6XL9 - chains D and F of the 10 polymer chains in the assembly; structure by electron microscopy, 2.50 A resolution.

# Chain D
Protein: DNA-directed RNA polymerase subunit beta'
Organism: Escherichia coli O157:H7
Notes: EC 2.7.7.6
UniProtKB: P0A8T8 (RPOC_ECO57); numbering as in UniProt (aligned over 1-1407)
Chain sequence (1407 residues; row label = number of the first residue in the row):
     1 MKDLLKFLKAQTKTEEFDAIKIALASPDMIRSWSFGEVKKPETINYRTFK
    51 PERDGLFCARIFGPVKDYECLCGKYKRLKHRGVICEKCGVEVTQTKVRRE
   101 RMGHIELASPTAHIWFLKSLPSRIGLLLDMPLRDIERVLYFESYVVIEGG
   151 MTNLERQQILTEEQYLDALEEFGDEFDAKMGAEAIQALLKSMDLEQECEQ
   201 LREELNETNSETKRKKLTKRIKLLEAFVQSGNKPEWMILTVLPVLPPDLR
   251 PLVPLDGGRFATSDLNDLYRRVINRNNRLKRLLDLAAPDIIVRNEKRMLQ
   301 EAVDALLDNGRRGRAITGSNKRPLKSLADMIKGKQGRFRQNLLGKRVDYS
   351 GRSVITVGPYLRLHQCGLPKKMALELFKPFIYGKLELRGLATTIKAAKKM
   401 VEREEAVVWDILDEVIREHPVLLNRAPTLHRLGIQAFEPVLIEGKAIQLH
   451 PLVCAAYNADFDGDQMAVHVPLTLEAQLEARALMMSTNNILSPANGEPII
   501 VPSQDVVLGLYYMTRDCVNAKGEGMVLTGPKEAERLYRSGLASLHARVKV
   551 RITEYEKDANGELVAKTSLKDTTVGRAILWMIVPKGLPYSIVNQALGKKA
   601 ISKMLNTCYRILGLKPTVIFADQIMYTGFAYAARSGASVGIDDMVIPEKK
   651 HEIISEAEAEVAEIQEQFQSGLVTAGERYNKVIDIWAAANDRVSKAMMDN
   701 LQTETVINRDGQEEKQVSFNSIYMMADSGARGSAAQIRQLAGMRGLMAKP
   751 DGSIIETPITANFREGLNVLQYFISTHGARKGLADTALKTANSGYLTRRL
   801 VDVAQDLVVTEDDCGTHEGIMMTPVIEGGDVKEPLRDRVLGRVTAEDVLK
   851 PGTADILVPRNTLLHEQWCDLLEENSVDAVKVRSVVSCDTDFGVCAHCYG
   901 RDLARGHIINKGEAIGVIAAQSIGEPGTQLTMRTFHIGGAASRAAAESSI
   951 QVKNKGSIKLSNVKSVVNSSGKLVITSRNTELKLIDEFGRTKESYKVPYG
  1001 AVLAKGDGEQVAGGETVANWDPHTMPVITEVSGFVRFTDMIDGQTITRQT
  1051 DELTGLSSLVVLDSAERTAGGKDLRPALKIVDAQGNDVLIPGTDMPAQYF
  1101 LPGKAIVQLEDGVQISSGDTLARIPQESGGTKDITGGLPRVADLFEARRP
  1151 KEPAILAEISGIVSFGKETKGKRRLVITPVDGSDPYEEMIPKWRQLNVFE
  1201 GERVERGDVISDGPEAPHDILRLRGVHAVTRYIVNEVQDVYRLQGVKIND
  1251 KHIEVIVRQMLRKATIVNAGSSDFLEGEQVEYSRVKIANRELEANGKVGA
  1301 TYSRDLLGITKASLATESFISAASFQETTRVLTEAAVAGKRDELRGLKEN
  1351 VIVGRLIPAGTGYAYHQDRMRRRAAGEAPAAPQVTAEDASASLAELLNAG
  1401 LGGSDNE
Disordered / not traced: 1-15, 933-947, 1127-1134, 1377-1407
Swiss-Prot annotation at these positions:
  - binding site (Zn(2+)): Cys-70, Cys-72, Cys-85, Cys-88, Cys-814, Cys-888, Cys-895, Cys-898
  - binding site (Mg(2+)): Asp-460, Asp-462, Asp-464
  - modified residue: Lys-972 (N6-acetyllysine)

# Chain F
Protein: RNA polymerase sigma factor RpoD
Organism: Escherichia coli O157:H7
UniProtKB: P00579 (RPOD_ECOLI); residue numbers follow UniProt; this construct covers 1-613
Chain sequence (613 residues; numbered 1 to 613; the number before each row is that of its first residue):
     1 MEQNPQSQLKLLVTRGKEQGYLTYAEVNDHLPEDIVDSDQIEDIIQMIND
    51 MGIQVMEEAPDADDLMLAENTADEDAAEAAAQVLSSVESEIGRTTDPVRM
   101 YMREMGTVELLTREGEIDIAKRIEDGINQVQCSVAEYPEAITYLLEQYDR
   151 VEAEEARLSDLITGFVDPNAEEDLAPTATHVGSELSQEDLDDDEDEDEED
   201 GDDDSADDDNSIDPELAREKFAELRAQYVVTRDTIKAKGRSHATAQEEIL
   251 KLSEVFKQFRLVPKQFDYLVNSMRVMMDRVRTQERLIMKLCVEQCKMPKK
   301 NFITLFTGNETSDTWFNAAIAMNKPWSEKLHDVSEEVHRALQKLQQIEEE
   351 TGLTIEQVKDINRRMSIGEAKARRAKKEMVEANLRLVISIAKKYTNRGLQ
   401 FLDLIQEGNIGLMKAVDKFEYRRGYKFSTYATWWIRQAITRSIADQARTI
   451 RIPVHMIETINKLNRISRQMLQEMGREPTPEELAERMLMPEDKIRKVLKI
   501 AKEPISMETPIGDDEDSHLGDFIEDTTLELPLDSATTESLRAATHDVLAG
   551 LTAREAKVLRMRFGIDMNTDYTLEEVGKQFDVTRERIRQIEAKALRKLRH
   601 PSRSEVLRSFLDD
Disordered / not traced: 1-91, 153-209
Swiss-Prot annotation at these positions:
  - DNA-binding region: Leu-573 to Ala-592 (H-T-H motif)
  - region: Arg-584 to Arg-599 (Interaction with anti-sigma factors)
  - motif: Asp-403 to Gln-406 (Interaction with polymerase core subunit RpoC)
  - site: Arg-562 (Interaction with anti-sigma factors)

# Chain D / chain F interface
Contacting residue pairs (63):
  Glu-42(D) / Arg-451(F)  salt bridge
  Thr-43(D) / Thr-449(F)  hydrogen bond (side chain-backbone)
  Ile-44(D) / Ile-450(F)
  Tyr-46(D) / Ile-450(F)  hydrophobic
  Tyr-46(D) / Arg-451(F)
  Tyr-46(D) / Ile-452(F)  hydrophobic
  Tyr-46(D) / Pro-453(F)
  Tyr-46(D) / Ile-500(F)  hydrophobic
  Lys-79(D) / Asn-568(F)
  Lys-79(D) / Thr-569(F)
  Tyr-140(D) / Thr-95(F)
  Tyr-140(D) / Met-100(F)  hydrophobic
  Glu-142(D) / Gly-92(F)
  Glu-142(D) / Arg-103(F)  salt bridge
  Pro-251(D) / Met-507(F)  hydrophobic
  Arg-259(D) / Glu-503(F)  hydrogen bond (side chain-backbone)
  Arg-259(D) / Ile-505(F)
  Phe-260(D) / Pro-504(F)
  Phe-260(D) / Ile-505(F)  hydrogen bond (backbone-backbone)
  Ala-261(D) / Ile-505(F)
  Thr-262(D) / Pro-504(F)
  Thr-262(D) / Ile-505(F)  hydrogen bond (backbone-backbone)
  Thr-262(D) / Ser-506(F)
  Thr-262(D) / Met-507(F)  hydrogen bond (backbone-backbone)
  Asp-264(D) / Ser-506(F)  hydrogen bond
  Asp-264(D) / Glu-508(F)
  Arg-270(D) / Arg-448(F)
  Arg-270(D) / Thr-449(F)  hydrogen bond
  Arg-271(D) / Gln-400(F)
  Arg-275(D) / Gln-400(F)
  Arg-275(D) / Asp-403(F)  salt bridge
  Arg-278(D) / Asp-403(F)  salt bridge
  Arg-278(D) / Gln-406(F)
  Arg-278(D) / Glu-407(F)  salt bridge
  Arg-281(D) / Ile-410(F)
  Leu-282(D) / Gln-406(F)
  Leu-282(D) / Ile-410(F)  hydrophobic
  Leu-285(D) / Ile-410(F)  hydrophobic
  Leu-285(D) / Met-413(F)  hydrophobic
  Ala-287(D) / Met-413(F)  hydrophobic
  Pro-288(D) / Glu-381(F)
  Ile-290(D) / Glu-104(F)
  Ile-291(D) / Gln-406(F)
  Ile-291(D) / Asn-409(F)
  Arg-293(D) / Glu-104(F)  salt bridge
  Asn-294(D) / Tyr-101(F)
  Asn-294(D) / Leu-402(F)
  Asn-294(D) / Gln-406(F)
  Glu-295(D) / Gln-406(F)
  Arg-297(D) / Met-100(F)
  Arg-297(D) / Glu-104(F)  salt bridge
  Met-298(D) / Leu-402(F)  hydrophobic
  Met-298(D) / Gln-406(F)
  Glu-301(D) / Pro-97(F)
  Arg-322(D) / Pro-510(F)
  Arg-322(D) / Glu-515(F)  salt bridge
  Lys-325(D) / Glu-508(F)  salt bridge
  Gln-335(D) / Asp-516(F)
  Thr-393(D) / Phe-610(F)
  Ile-394(D) / Leu-532(F)  hydrophobic
  Ile-394(D) / Thr-536(F)
  Lys-395(D) / Asp-613(F)  salt bridge
  Lys-398(D) / Leu-532(F)
Interface residues without a listed pair, chain D (48 interface residues in all): Arg-137, Leu-252, Val-253, Leu-255, Ser-263, Asn-274, Ala-286, Arg-312, Ile-316, Tyr-382, Thr-392
Interface residues without a listed pair, chain F (52 interface residues in all): Met-105, Arg-373, Lys-377, Val-380, Leu-384, Gln-446, Ala-447, Met-456, Lys-502, Leu-519, Ile-523, Ala-535, Ser-609, Asp-612

# Overview
48 residues of chain D face 52 of chain F across their interface, with 7 hydrogen bonds and 10 salt bridges.
Polar contacts include Glu-42(D)/Arg-451(F), Glu-142(D)/Arg-103(F) and Arg-275(D)/Asp-403(F). UniProt lists 8
Zn2+-binding residues and 3 Mg2+-binding residues on chain D.
Here chain D is DNA-directed RNA polymerase subunit beta' and chain F is RNA polymerase sigma factor RpoD,
both from Escherichia coli O157:H7. Entry 6XL9 (Cryo-EM structure of EcmrR-RNAP-promoter initial transcribing
complex with 3-nt RNA transcript (EcmrR-RPitc-3nt)) was determined by electron microscopy, deposited together
with 6XL5, 6XL6, 6XLA, 6XLJ, 6XLK, 6XLL, 6XLM and 6XLN.
